Entry 9FMV (electron microscopy, 3.43 A resolution); this record covers chains A and B of the 5 polymer chains in the assembly.

# Chain A
Molecule: Cellulose synthase catalytic subunit [UDP-forming]
From: Escherichia coli
Notes: EC 2.4.1.12; engineered mutation(s): HA-FLAG at C-terminus
Chain sequence (908 residues; row label = number of the first residue in the row):
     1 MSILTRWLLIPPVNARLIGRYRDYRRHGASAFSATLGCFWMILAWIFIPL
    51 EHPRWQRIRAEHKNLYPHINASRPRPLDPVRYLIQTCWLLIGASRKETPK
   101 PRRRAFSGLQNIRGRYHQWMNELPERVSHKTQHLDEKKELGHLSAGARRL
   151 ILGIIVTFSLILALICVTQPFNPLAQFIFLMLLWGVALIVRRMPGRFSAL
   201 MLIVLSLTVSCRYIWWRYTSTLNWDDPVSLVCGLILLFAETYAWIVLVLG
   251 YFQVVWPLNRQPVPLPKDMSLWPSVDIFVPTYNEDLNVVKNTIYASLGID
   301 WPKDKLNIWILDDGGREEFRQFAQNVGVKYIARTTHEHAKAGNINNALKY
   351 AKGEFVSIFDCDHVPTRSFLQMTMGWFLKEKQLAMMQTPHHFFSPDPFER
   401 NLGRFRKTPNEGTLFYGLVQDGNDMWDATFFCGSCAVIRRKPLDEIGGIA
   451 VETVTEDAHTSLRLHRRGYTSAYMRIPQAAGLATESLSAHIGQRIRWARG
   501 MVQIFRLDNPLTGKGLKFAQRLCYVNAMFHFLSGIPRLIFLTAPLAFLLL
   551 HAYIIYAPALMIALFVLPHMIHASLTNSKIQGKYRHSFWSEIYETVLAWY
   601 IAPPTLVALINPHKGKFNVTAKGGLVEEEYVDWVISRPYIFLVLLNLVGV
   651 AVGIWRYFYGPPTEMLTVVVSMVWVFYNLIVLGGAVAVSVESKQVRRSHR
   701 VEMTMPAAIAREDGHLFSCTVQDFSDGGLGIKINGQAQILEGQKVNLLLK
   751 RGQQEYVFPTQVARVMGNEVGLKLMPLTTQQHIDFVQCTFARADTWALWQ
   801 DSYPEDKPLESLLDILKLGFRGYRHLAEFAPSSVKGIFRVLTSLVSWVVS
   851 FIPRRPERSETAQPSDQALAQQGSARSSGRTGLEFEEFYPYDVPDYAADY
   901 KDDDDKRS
Disordered / not traced: 95-104, 137-139, 392-416, 480-484, 610-630, 795-808, 856-908

# Chain B
Molecule: Cellulose biosynthesis protein BcsG
From: Escherichia coli
Chain sequence (536 residues; numbered 1 to 536; the number before each row is that of its first residue):
     1 MTQFTQNTAMPSSLWQYWRGLSGWNFYFLVKFGLLWAGYLNFHPLLNLVF
    51 AAFLLMPLPRYSLHRLRHWIALPIGFALFWHDTWLPGPESIMSQGSQVAG
   101 FSTDYLIDLVTRFINWQMIGAIFVLLVAWLFLSQWIRITVFVVAILLWLN
   151 VLTLAGPSFSLWPAGQPTTTVTTTGGNAAATVAATGGAPVVGDMPAQTAP
   201 PTTANLNAWLNNFYNAEAKRKSTFPSSLPADAQPFELLVINICSLSWSDI
   251 EAAGLMSHPLWSHFDIEFKNFNSATSYSGPAAIRLLRASCGQTSHTNLYQ
   301 PANNDCYLFDNLSKLGFTQHLMMGHNGQFGGFLKEVRENGGMQSELMDQT
   351 NLPVILLGFDGSPVYDDTAVLNRWLDVTEKDKNSRSATFYNTLPLHDGNH
   401 YPGVSKTADYKARAQKFFDELDAFFTELEKSGRKVMVVVVPEHGGALKGD
   451 RMQVSGLRDIPSPSITDVPVGVKFFGMKAPHQGAPIVIEQPSSFLAISDL
   501 VVRVLDGKIFTEDNVDWKKLTSGLHKQHRSPRTQMQ
Disordered / not traced: 1-11, 156-536

# Interface between chain A and chain B
Residue-residue contacts (16):
  Arg-6(A) / Arg-137(B)  hydrogen bond (backbone-side chain)
  Trp-7(A) / Arg-137(B)
  Trp-7(A) / Val-140(B)
  Leu-8(A) / Ile-136(B)
  Leu-8(A) / Arg-137(B)  hydrogen bond (backbone-backbone)
  Leu-8(A) / Phe-141(B)  hydrophobic
  Leu-9(A) / Trp-135(B)
  Leu-9(A) / Arg-137(B)  hydrogen bond (backbone-side chain)
  Ile-10(A) / Ser-133(B)
  Ile-10(A) / Gln-134(B)
  Ile-10(A) / Trp-135(B)
  Ile-10(A) / Arg-137(B)
  Pro-11(A) / Arg-137(B)
  Val-13(A) / Gln-134(B)
  Val-13(A) / Trp-135(B)
  Arg-16(A) / Trp-135(B)

# Overview
The interface between chain A and chain B involves 8 residues on one side and 7 on the other, with 3 hydrogen
bonds. Polar contacts include Arg-6(A)/Arg-137(B), Leu-9(A)/Arg-137(B) and Leu-8(A)/Arg-137(B).
Here chain A is Cellulose synthase catalytic subunit [UDP-forming] and chain B is Cellulose biosynthesis
protein BcsG, both from Escherichia coli. Entry 9FMV (Cryo-EM structure of the c-di-GMP-free synthase:pEtN
transferase complex (BcsA-Bct-G3) from the E. coli cellulose secretion macrocomplex) was determined by
electron microscopy (same publication as 9FMZ, 9FNN, 9FO7, 9FP0 and 9FP2).
